Entry 8ZI1 (electron microscopy, 2.92 A resolution); this record covers chains D and g of the 8 polymer chains in the assembly.

Chain D:
Name: ATP synthase subunit beta
Source organism: Acinetobacter baumannii AB5075
Notes: EC 7.1.2.2
UniProt: V5VHQ6 (V5VHQ6_ACIBA); residues 1-464 here = UniProt positions 1-464
Sequence (464 residues; each row starts with the number of its first residue):
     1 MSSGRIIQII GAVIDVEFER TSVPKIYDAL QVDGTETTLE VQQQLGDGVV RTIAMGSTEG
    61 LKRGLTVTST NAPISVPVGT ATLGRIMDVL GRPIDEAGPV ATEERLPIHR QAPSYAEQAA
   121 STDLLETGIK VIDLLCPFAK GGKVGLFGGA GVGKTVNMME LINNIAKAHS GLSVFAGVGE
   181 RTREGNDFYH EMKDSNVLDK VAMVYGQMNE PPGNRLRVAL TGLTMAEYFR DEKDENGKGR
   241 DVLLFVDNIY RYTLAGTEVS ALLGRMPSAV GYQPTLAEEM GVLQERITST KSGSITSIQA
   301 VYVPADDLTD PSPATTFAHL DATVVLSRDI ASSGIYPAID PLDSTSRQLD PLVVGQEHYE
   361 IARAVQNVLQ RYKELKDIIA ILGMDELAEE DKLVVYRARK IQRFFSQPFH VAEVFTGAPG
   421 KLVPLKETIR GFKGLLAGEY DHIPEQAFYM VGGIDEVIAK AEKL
Not modelled in the structure: 1
Residues lining bound ligands: ADP (adenosine-5'-diphosphate): Ala150, Gly151, Val152, Gly153, Lys154, Thr155, Val156, Arg181, Glu184, Tyr336, Phe409, Ala412, Phe415, Thr416

Chain g:
Name: ATP synthase gamma chain
Source organism: Acinetobacter baumannii AB5075
UniProt: A3M143 (ATPG_ACIBT); residue numbers follow UniProt; this construct covers 1-289
Sequence (289 residues; each row starts with the number of its first residue):
     1 MANLKEIRAK VASIKSTQKI TRAMQMVAAS KMRRAQERMA QGRPYADNMR RVIAHLVQAN
    61 PEYKHRYMVD RPVKRVGYII VSSDRGLAGG LNINLFKKVV QHVKAQQEQS IEVQFALIGQ
   121 KAVSFFKNYG GKVLGATTQI GDAPSLEQLT GSVQVMLDAF DKGELDRIYL VSNGFVNAMT
   181 QKPKVEQLVP LAPAEEGDDL NRTYGWDYIY EPEAEELLNG LLVRYIESMV YQGVIENVAC
   241 EQSARMVAMK AATDNAGQLI KDLQLIYNKL RQAAITQEIS EIVGGAAAV
Not modelled in the structure: 1

Chain D / chain g interface:
Contacting residue pairs - 8 pairs, chain D then chain g:
  Pro267(D) - Gly285(g)
  Thr309(D) - Lys5(g)
  Asp377(D) - Ser13(g)
  Ile378(D) - Ile20(g)  hydrophobic
  Leu382(D) - Leu87(g)  hydrophobic
  Glu386(D) - Arg85(g)  salt bridge
  Glu386(D) - Gly86(g)
  Glu386(D) - Leu87(g)
Interface residues without a listed pair, chain D (7 interface residues in all): Ile381
Interface residues without a listed pair, chain g (9 interface residues in all): Thr17, Met24

Overview:
The interface between chain D and chain g involves 7 residues on one side and 9 on the other, with 1 salt
bridge. Its one salt-bridged contact is Glu386(D)-Arg85(g). Chain D binds ADP.
Here chain D is ATP synthase subunit beta and chain g is ATP synthase gamma chain, both from Acinetobacter
baumannii AB5075. Entry 8ZI1 (Cryo-EM reveals transition states of the Acinetobacter baumannii F1-ATPase
rotary subunits gamma and epsilon and novel ...) was determined by electron microscopy together with 8ZI0,
8ZI2 and 8ZI3 from the same study.
